PDB entry 1Z26 | X-ray diffraction, 2.50 A resolution | chain A

Chain A:
Protein: Argonaute
Organism: Pyrococcus furiosus
UniProt: Q8U3D2 (Q8U3D2_PYRFU); numbering as in UniProt (aligned over 1-770)
Amino-acid sequence (771 residues; numbered 0 to 770; the number before each row is that of its first residue; numbering starts at 0):
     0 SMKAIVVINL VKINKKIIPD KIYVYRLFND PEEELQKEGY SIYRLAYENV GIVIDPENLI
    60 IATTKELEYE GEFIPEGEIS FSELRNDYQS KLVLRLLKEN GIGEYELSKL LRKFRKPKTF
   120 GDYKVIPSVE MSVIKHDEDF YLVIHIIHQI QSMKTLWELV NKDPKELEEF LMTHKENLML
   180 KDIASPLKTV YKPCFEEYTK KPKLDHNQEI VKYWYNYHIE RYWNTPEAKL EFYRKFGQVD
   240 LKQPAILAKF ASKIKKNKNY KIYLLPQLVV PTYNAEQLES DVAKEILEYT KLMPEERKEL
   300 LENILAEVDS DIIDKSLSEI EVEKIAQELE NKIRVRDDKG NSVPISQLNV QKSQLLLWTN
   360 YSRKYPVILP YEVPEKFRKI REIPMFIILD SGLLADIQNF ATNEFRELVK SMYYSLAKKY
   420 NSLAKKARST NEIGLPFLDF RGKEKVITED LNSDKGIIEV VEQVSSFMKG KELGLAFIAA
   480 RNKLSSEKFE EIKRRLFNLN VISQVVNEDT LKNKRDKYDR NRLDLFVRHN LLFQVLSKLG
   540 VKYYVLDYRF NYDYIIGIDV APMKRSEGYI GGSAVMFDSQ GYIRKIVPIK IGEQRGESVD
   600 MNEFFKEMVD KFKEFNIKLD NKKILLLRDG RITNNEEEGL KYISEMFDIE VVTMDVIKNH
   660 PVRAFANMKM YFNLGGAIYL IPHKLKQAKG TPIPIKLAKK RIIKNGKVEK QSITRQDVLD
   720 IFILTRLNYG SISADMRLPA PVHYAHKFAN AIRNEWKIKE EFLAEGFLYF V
Disordered / not traced: 27-38, 253-257, 278-281, 347-354, 420-441, 732-735
Sequence notes: cloning artifact (0); engineered mutation Ile-4 (Lys in Q8U3D2)
Swiss-Prot annotation at these positions:
  - active site: Asp-558, Glu-596, Asp-628, His-745
  - binding site (Mn(2+)): Asp-558, Asp-628, His-745, Val-770
  - mutagenesis: Asp-558 (D558A: No target DNA cleavage), Glu-592 (E592A: Wild-type target DNA cleavage), Glu-596 (E596A: Impaired target DNA cleavage), Asp-628 (D628A: No target DNA cleavage), His-745 (H745A: Impaired target DNA cleavage)
Metal / ion sites: tungstate(VI)ion W site 1 near Glu-329 (its only coordinating residue here)
Ligand contacts:
  - tungstate(VI)ion (WO4), molecule 1: Asn-8, Ile-143, His-144, Ile-145, Arg-296, Leu-300, Arg-662, Phe-664
  - tungstate(VI)ion (WO4), molecule 2: Gln-326, Glu-329, Lys-668, Lys-683
  - tungstate(VI)ion (WO4), molecule 3: Glu-329, Lys-668, His-682, Lys-683, Arg-725

In short:
Ligands of chain A: 3 copies of tungstate(VI)ion. Curated annotation (UniProt) lists 4 active-site residues, 4
Mn2+-binding residues and 5 mutagenesis sites.
Chain A is Argonaute (Pyrococcus furiosus); the structure, Structure of Pyrococcus furiosus Argonaute with
bound tungstate, was determined by X-ray diffraction together with 1Z25 from the same study.
